Entry 8VTS (X-ray diffraction, 1.91 A resolution); this record covers chain A.

# Chain A
Protein: Homeobox protein Meis1
Organism: Mus musculus
UniProtKB: Q60954 (MEIS1_MOUSE); numbering as in UniProt (aligned over 277-341)
Chain sequence (67 residues; numbered 275 to 341; the number before each row is that of its first residue):
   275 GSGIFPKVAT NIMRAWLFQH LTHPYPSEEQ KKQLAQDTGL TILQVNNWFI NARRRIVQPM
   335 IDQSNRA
Unresolved in the structure: 275-278, 335-341
Sequence notes: expression tag (275-276)
What the authors report for this chain:
  - binding site for ribostamycin: His294, His297, Tyr299, Glu303

# In short
The paper reports a binding site for ribostamycin at His294, His297 and Tyr299 among others.
Chain A is Homeobox protein Meis1 (Mus musculus); the structure, Meis1 homeobox domain bound to paromomycin
fragment, was determined by X-ray diffraction (same publication as 8VTT).
